Entry 4PH0 (X-ray diffraction, 2.75 A resolution); this record covers chains A and F of the 6 polymer chains in the assembly.

== Chain A (and F) ==
Protein: BLV capsid
Source organism: Bovine leukemia virus
Notes: chain F of this document is another copy of the same molecule, construct and numbering; everything in this record applies to it too
Reference sequence: A7KWZ1 (A7KWZ1_BLV); residues 1-215 here correspond to UniProt positions 110-324 (UniProt number = residue number + 109)
Sequence (215 residues; row label = number of the first residue in the row):
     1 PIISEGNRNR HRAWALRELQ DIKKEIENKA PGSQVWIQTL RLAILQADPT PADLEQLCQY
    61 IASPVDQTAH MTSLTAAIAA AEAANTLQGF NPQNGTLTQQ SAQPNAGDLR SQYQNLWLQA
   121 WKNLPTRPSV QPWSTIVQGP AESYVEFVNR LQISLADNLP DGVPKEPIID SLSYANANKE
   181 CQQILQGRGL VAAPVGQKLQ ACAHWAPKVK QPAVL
Disordered / not traced: 127-131, 207-215 (chain F: 5-11, 207-215)

== How chain A and chain F interact ==
Residue-residue contacts - 26 pairs, chain A then chain F:
  Asp21(A) with Leu16(F); Gln20(F)
  Ile22(A) with Leu16(F), hydrophobic
  Lys24(A) with Gln20(F)
  Glu25(A) with Gln20(F), hydrogen bond; Tyr60(F), hydrogen bond
  Gln38(A) with Gln59(F), hydrogen bond
  Leu42(A) with Trp14(F), hydrophobic; Leu19(F), hydrophobic; Gln56(F)
  Leu45(A) with Ala13(F)
  Gln46(A) with Trp14(F); Ala15(F); Leu16(F)
  Val145(A) with Val65(F)
  Val148(A) with Val65(F), hydrophobic
  Asn149(A) with Ser63(F); Pro64(F); Val65(F)
  Gln152(A) with Pro64(F); Val65(F), hydrogen bond (side chain-backbone); Thr68(F), hydrogen bond
  Gly196(A) with Thr72(F)
  Leu199(A) with Val65(F), hydrophobic; Thr68(F)
  His204(A) with Arg127(F)
Also at the interface, not in a pair above, chain A (19 interface residues in all): Ile153, Val195, Gln197, Gln200
Also at the interface, not in a pair above, chain F (20 interface residues in all): Arg17, Lys23, Lys24, Ala69, Pro125

== Overview ==
The interface between chain A and chain F involves 19 residues on one side and 20 on the other, with 5
hydrogen bonds. Among the polar pairs are Glu25(A)-Gln20(F), Glu25(A)-Tyr60(F) and Gln38(A)-Gln59(F).
Both chains are BLV capsid (Bovine leukemia virus). Entry 4PH0 (capsid protein from bovine leukemia virus) was
determined by X-ray diffraction together with 4PH1, 4PH2 and 4PH3 from the same study.
